2G9H - chains A and B of the 4 polymer chains in the assembly; structure by X-ray diffraction, 2.00 A resolution.

[Chain A]
Molecule: HLA class II histocompatibility antigen, DR alpha chain
Organism: Homo sapiens
UniProtKB: P01903 (2DRA_HUMAN); residues 1-182 here correspond to UniProt positions 26-207 (UniProt number = residue number + 25)
Amino-acid sequence (182 residues; numbered 1 to 182; the number before each row is that of its first residue):
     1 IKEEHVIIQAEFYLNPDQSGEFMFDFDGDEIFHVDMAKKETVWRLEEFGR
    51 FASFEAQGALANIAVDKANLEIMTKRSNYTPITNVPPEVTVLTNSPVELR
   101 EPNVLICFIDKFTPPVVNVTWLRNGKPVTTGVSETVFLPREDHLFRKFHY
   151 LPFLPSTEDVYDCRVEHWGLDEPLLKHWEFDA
Not modelled in the structure: 1-3, 182
Cystine bridges: Cys107-Cys163
Swiss-Prot annotation at these positions:
  - region: Glu179 to Ala182 (Connecting peptide)
  - site: Gln9 (Self- and pathogen-derived peptide antigen), Gly49 (Self-peptide antigen), Phe51 (Self- and pathogen-derived peptide antigen), Ala52 (Self-peptide antigen), Ser53 (Self- and pathogen-derived peptide antigen), Glu55 (Pathogen-derived peptide antigen), Asn62 (Self- and pathogen-derived peptide antigen), Asn69 (Pathogen-derived peptide antigen), Arg76 (Self- and pathogen-derived peptide antigen)
  - glycosylation (N-linked (GlcNAc...) asparagine): Asn78, Asn118

[Chain B]
Molecule: HLA class II histocompatibility antigen, DRB1-1 beta chain
Organism: Homo sapiens
UniProtKB: P04229 (2B11_HUMAN); residues 1-190 here correspond to UniProt positions 30-219 (UniProt number = residue number + 29)
Amino-acid sequence (190 residues; each row starts with the number of its first residue):
     1 GDTRPRFLWQLKFECHFFNGTERVRLLERCIYNQEESVRFDSDVGEYRAV
    51 TELGRPDAEYWNSQKDLLEQRRAAVDTYCRHNYGVGESFTVQRRVEPKVT
   101 VYPSKTQPLQHHNLLVCSVSGFYPGSIEVRWFRNGQEEKAGVVSTGLIQN
   151 GDWTFQTLVMLETVPRSGEVYTCQVEHPSVTSPLTVEWRA
Cystine bridges: Cys15-Cys79, Cys117-Cys173
Bound ions: Zn2+: His81 (shared with 3 residues of chain D)
Ligand contacts: 1,4-diethylene dioxide (DIO): Asp2, Thr3, Arg4, Pro5, Arg6

[Interface between chain A and chain B]
Pairs across the interface (119; chain A residue first):
  Glu4(A) - Phe17(B)  hydrogen bond (backbone-backbone)
  Glu4(A) - Asn19(B)  hydrogen bond (side chain-backbone)
  Glu4(A) - Gly20(B)  hydrogen bond (side chain-backbone)
  His5(A) - Cys15(B)
  His5(A) - His16(B)
  His5(A) - Phe17(B)  hydrogen bond (backbone-backbone)
  His5(A) - Tyr83(B)
  Val6(A) - Cys15(B)
  Val6(A) - His16(B)
  Ile7(A) - Phe13(B)
  Ile7(A) - Glu14(B)
  Ile7(A) - Cys15(B)  hydrogen bond (backbone-backbone)
  Ile7(A) - Phe17(B)  hydrophobic
  Ile7(A) - Tyr83(B)
  Ile8(A) - Phe13(B)
  Ile8(A) - Glu14(B)
  Gln9(A) - Leu11(B)
  Gln9(A) - Lys12(B)
  Gln9(A) - Phe13(B)  hydrogen bond (backbone-backbone)
  Gln9(A) - Tyr78(B)  hydrogen bond
  Ala10(A) - Leu11(B)
  Glu11(A) - Gln10(B)
  Glu11(A) - Leu11(B)  hydrogen bond (backbone-backbone)
  Glu11(A) - Phe13(B)
  Phe12(A) - Leu8(B)  hydrophobic
  Phe12(A) - Trp9(B)
  Phe12(A) - Gln10(B)
  Tyr13(A) - Phe7(B)
  Tyr13(A) - Leu8(B)
  Tyr13(A) - Trp9(B)  hydrogen bond (backbone-backbone)
  Leu14(A) - Arg6(B)
  Leu14(A) - Phe7(B)
  Leu14(A) - Leu8(B)  hydrophobic
  Asn15(A) - Arg6(B)
  Asn15(A) - Phe7(B)  hydrogen bond (backbone-backbone)
  Pro16(A) - Arg4(B)
  Pro16(A) - Pro5(B)
  Pro16(A) - Arg6(B)
  Asp17(A) - Arg6(B)  salt bridge
  Phe24(A) - Asn82(B)
  Phe26(A) - Thr90(B)
  Phe26(A) - Val91(B)
  Phe26(A) - Tyr123(B)
  Phe26(A) - Trp153(B)  hydrophobic
  Asp27(A) - Gln149(B)  hydrogen bond (backbone-side chain)
  Gly28(A) - Gln149(B)
  Asp29(A) - Tyr123(B)
  Asp29(A) - Gln149(B)  hydrogen bond
  Asp29(A) - Gly151(B)
  Asp29(A) - Trp153(B)  hydrogen bond (side chain-backbone)
  Glu30(A) - Trp153(B)  hydrogen bond (backbone-side chain)
  Arg44(A) - Gly151(B)  hydrogen bond (side chain-backbone)
  Arg44(A) - Asp152(B)
  Arg44(A) - Trp153(B)
  Leu45(A) - Arg93(B)
  Leu45(A) - Asp152(B)
  Phe48(A) - Phe89(B)  hydrophobic
  Phe48(A) - Trp153(B)
  Phe51(A) - Phe89(B)  hydrophobic
  Ala52(A) - Val85(B)  hydrophobic
  Ala52(A) - Phe89(B)  hydrophobic
  Asp66(A) - Trp9(B)
  Asp66(A) - Leu11(B)
  Asn69(A) - Trp9(B)
  Leu70(A) - Phe7(B)
  Leu70(A) - Leu8(B)
  Leu70(A) - Trp9(B)
  Leu70(A) - Tyr32(B)  hydrophobic
  Met73(A) - Trp9(B)  hydrophobic
  Met73(A) - Tyr32(B)  hydrophobic
  Met73(A) - Leu53(B)  hydrophobic
  Thr74(A) - Phe7(B)
  Thr74(A) - Tyr32(B)
  Arg76(A) - Leu53(B)  hydrogen bond (side chain-backbone)
  Arg76(A) - Asp57(B)  salt bridge
  Ser77(A) - Tyr32(B)  hydrogen bond
  Ser77(A) - Leu53(B)
  Tyr79(A) - Phe7(B)
  Thr80(A) - Phe7(B)
  Thr80(A) - Tyr32(B)  hydrogen bond (backbone-side chain)
  Thr80(A) - Asn33(B)  hydrogen bond (backbone-side chain)
  Pro81(A) - Pro5(B)  hydrophobic
  Pro81(A) - Arg6(B)
  Pro81(A) - Phe7(B)  hydrophobic
  Pro81(A) - Asn33(B)  hydrogen bond (backbone-side chain)
  Ile82(A) - Arg6(B)  hydrogen bond (backbone-backbone)
  Ile82(A) - Leu8(B)  hydrophobic
  Ile82(A) - Asn33(B)
  Leu92(A) - Ile148(B)  hydrophobic
  Thr93(A) - Gln156(B)
  Asn94(A) - Ser120(B)
  Asn94(A) - Asn150(B)
  Asn94(A) - Gln156(B)
  Pro96(A) - Tyr102(B)
  Pro96(A) - Ser118(B)
  Ile106(A) - Asn150(B)
  Thr113(A) - Leu8(B)
  Thr113(A) - Gln34(B)
  Pro115(A) - Leu8(B)
  Pro139(A) - Lys12(B)
  Arg140(A) - Lys12(B)  hydrogen bond (backbone-side chain)
  Asp142(A) - Gln34(B)  hydrogen bond (backbone-side chain)
  His143(A) - Gln10(B)  hydrogen bond (backbone-side chain)
  His143(A) - Lys12(B)  hydrogen bond
  His143(A) - Arg29(B)
  His143(A) - Ile31(B)
  His143(A) - Gln34(B)
  Leu144(A) - Gln34(B)
  Phe145(A) - Gln10(B)
  Arg146(A) - Gln149(B)
  Phe148(A) - Gln149(B)
  Phe148(A) - Asn150(B)
  Phe148(A) - Gly151(B)
  Tyr150(A) - Asn150(B)  hydrogen bond (side chain-backbone)
  Tyr150(A) - Gly151(B)  hydrogen bond (side chain-backbone)
  Tyr150(A) - Asp152(B)
  Trp168(A) - Asp2(B)
  Trp168(A) - Arg6(B)
  Asp181(A) - Lys105(B)  hydrogen bond (backbone-side chain)
Interface residues without a listed pair, chain A (59 interface residues in all): Ile31, Val85, Ser95, Pro114, Thr135
Interface residues without a listed pair, chain B (48 interface residues in all): Phe18, Gly54, Pro56, Thr100

[In short]
The interface between chain A and chain B involves 59 residues on one side and 48 on the other, with 28
hydrogen bonds and 2 salt bridges. Polar contacts include Asp17(A)-Arg6(B), Arg76(A)-Asp57(B) and
Glu4(A)-Asn19(B). Chain B binds 1,4-diethylene dioxide.
Chain A is HLA class II histocompatibility antigen, DR alpha chain and chain B is HLA class II
histocompatibility antigen, DRB1-1 beta chain, both from Homo sapiens; the structure, Crystal Structure of
Staphylococcal Enterotoxin I (SEI) in Complex with a Human MHC class II Molecule, was determined by X-ray
diffraction.
